2EWS - chains A and B; structure by X-ray diffraction, 2.05 A resolution.

# Chain A (and B)
Protein: Pantothenate kinase
From: Staphylococcus aureus subsp. aureus
Notes: EC 2.7.1.33; chain B of this document is another copy of the same molecule, construct and numbering; everything in this record applies to it too
Sequence (287 residues; numbered -19 to 267; the number before each row is that of its first residue; numbers below 1 keep their minus sign (Met-19 is residue -19)):
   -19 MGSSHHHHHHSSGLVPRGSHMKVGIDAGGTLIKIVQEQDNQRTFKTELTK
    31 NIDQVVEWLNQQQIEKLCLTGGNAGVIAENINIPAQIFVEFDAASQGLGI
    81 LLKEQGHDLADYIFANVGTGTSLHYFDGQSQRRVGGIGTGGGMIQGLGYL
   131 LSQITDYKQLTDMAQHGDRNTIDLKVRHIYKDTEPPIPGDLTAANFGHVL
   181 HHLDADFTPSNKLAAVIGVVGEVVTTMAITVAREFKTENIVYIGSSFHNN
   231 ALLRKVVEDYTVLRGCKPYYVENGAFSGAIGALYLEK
Disordered / not traced: -19 to 0, 160-166 (chain B: -19 to 0, 160-167, 267)
Sequence notes: cloning artifact (-19 to 0)
Ligand contacts: AMP-PNP (ANP; phosphoaminophosphonic acid-adenylate ester): Gly8, Gly9, Thr10, Leu11, Lys13, Leu28, Glu70, Asn96, Val97, Gly98, Thr99, Gly121, Gly122, Gln125, Tyr137, Gly224, Ser225, Ser226, His228

# How chain A and chain B interact
Contacting residue pairs (71; chain A residue first):
  Thr99(A) - Leu154(B)
  Thr99(A) - Ala174(B)
  Gly100(A) - Ala173(B)
  Val114(A) - Arg213(B)  hydrogen bond (backbone-side chain)
  Gly116(A) - Thr206(B)
  Gly116(A) - Arg244(B)  hydrogen bond (backbone-side chain)
  Gly118(A) - Ala173(B)
  Gly118(A) - Ala174(B)
  Gly118(A) - Asn175(B)  hydrogen bond (backbone-backbone)
  Thr119(A) - Val203(B)
  Gly122(A) - Phe176(B)
  Gly122(A) - Gly177(B)
  Met123(A) - Asn175(B)
  Met123(A) - Val199(B)  hydrophobic
  Gln125(A) - Leu180(B)
  Gly126(A) - Phe176(B)
  Gly126(A) - Val179(B)
  Leu127(A) - Leu127(B)  hydrophobic
  Leu127(A) - Phe176(B)
  Tyr129(A) - Val179(B)  hydrophobic
  Tyr129(A) - Leu180(B)  hydrophobic
  Tyr129(A) - Leu183(B)
  Tyr129(A) - Phe187(B)  hydrophobic
  Leu130(A) - Leu131(B)  hydrophobic
  Leu130(A) - Phe176(B)  hydrophobic
  Leu130(A) - Phe187(B)  hydrophobic
  Leu131(A) - Leu130(B)  hydrophobic
  Leu131(A) - Leu131(B)  hydrophobic
  Thr135(A) - Leu183(B)
  Ala173(A) - Gly100(B)
  Ala173(A) - Gly118(B)
  Ala174(A) - Thr99(B)
  Ala174(A) - Gly118(B)
  Asn175(A) - Gly118(B)  hydrogen bond (backbone-backbone)
  Asn175(A) - Thr119(B)
  Asn175(A) - Met123(B)
  Phe176(A) - Gly122(B)
  Phe176(A) - Met123(B)  hydrophobic
  Phe176(A) - Gly126(B)
  Phe176(A) - Leu127(B)
  Phe176(A) - Leu130(B)  hydrophobic
  Gly177(A) - Gly122(B)
  Val179(A) - Gly126(B)
  Val179(A) - Tyr129(B)  hydrophobic
  Leu180(A) - Gln125(B)
  Leu183(A) - Tyr129(B)
  Phe187(A) - Tyr129(B)  hydrophobic
  Phe187(A) - Leu130(B)  hydrophobic
  Val199(A) - Thr119(B)
  Val203(A) - Ile117(B)  hydrophobic
  Val203(A) - Thr119(B)
  Val203(A) - Val203(B)  hydrophobic
  Thr206(A) - Gly116(B)
  Thr206(A) - Ile117(B)
  Thr206(A) - Met207(B)
  Met207(A) - Thr206(B)
  Met207(A) - Met207(B)  hydrophobic
  Met207(A) - Thr210(B)
  Thr210(A) - Met207(B)
  Thr210(A) - Val211(B)
  Thr210(A) - Glu214(B)
  Val211(A) - Thr210(B)
  Val211(A) - Arg213(B)
  Arg213(A) - Val114(B)  hydrogen bond (side chain-backbone)
  Arg213(A) - Val211(B)
  Arg213(A) - Glu214(B)  salt bridge
  Arg213(A) - Phe215(B)
  Glu214(A) - Arg213(B)  salt bridge
  Glu214(A) - Glu214(B)  hydrogen bond (side chain-backbone)
  Phe215(A) - Arg213(B)
  Arg244(A) - Gly116(B)  hydrogen bond (side chain-backbone)
Other interface residues (no listed pair), chain A (38 interface residues in all): Ile117, Leu154, Thr172, Lys192
Other interface residues (no listed pair), chain B (38 interface residues in all): Thr135, Thr172, Lys192

# In short
The chain A/chain B interface involves 38 residues from each chain, with 7 hydrogen bonds and 2 salt bridges.
Among the polar pairs are Arg213(A)-Glu214(B), Val114(A)-Arg213(B) and Gly116(A)-Arg244(B). Ligands of chain
A: AMP-PNP.
Both chains are Pantothenate kinase (Staphylococcus aureus subsp. aureus). Entry 2EWS (Crystal structure of
S.aureus pantothenate kinase) was determined by X-ray diffraction (same publication as 2F9T).
